PDB entry 8RVQ | electron microscopy, 2.02 A resolution | chains P and Q of the 28 polymer chains in the assembly

== Chain P ==
Molecule: Proteasome subunit alpha type-2
From: Saccharomyces cerevisiae
Reference sequence: P23639 (PSA2_YEAST); residues 1-250 here = UniProt positions 1-250
Sequence (250 residues; each row starts with the number of its first residue):
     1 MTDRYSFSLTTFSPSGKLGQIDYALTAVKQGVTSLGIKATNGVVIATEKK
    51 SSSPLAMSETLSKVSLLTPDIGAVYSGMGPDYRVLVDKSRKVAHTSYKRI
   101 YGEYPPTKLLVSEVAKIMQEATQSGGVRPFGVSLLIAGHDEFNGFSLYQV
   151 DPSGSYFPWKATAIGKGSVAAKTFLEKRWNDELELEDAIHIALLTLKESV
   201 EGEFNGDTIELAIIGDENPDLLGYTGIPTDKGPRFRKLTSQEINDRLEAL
Unresolved in the structure: 1, 231, 248-250
Curated features (UniProtKB/Swiss-Prot):
  - cross-link: K108 (Glycyl lysine isopeptide (Lys-Gly) (interchain with G-Cter in ubiquitin))

== Chain Q ==
Molecule: Proteasome subunit alpha type-3
From: Saccharomyces cerevisiae
Reference sequence: P23638 (PSA3_YEAST); numbering as in UniProt (aligned over 1-258)
Sequence (258 residues; row label = number of the first residue in the row):
     1 MGSRRYDSRTTIFSPEGRLYQVEYALESISHAGTAIGIMASDGIVLAAER
    51 KVTSTLLEQDTSTEKLYKLNDKIAVAVAGLTADAEILINTARIHAQNYLK
   101 TYNEDIPVEILVRRLSDIKQGYTQHGGLRPFGVSFIYAGYDDRYGYQLYT
   151 SNPSGNYTGWKAISVGANTSAAQTLLQMDYKDDMKVDDAIELALKTLSKT
   201 TDSSALTYDRLEFATIRKGANDGEVYQKIFKPQEIKDILVKTGITKKDED
   251 EEADEDMK
Unresolved in the structure: 1, 62-63, 247-258
Curated features (UniProtKB/Swiss-Prot):
  - cross-link (Glycyl lysine isopeptide (Lys-Gly)): K100 (interchain with G-Cter in ubiquitin), K199 (interchain with G-Cter in ubiquitin), K231 (interchain with G-Cter in ubiquitin)

== How chain P and chain Q interact ==
Contacting residue pairs - 60 pairs, chain P then chain Q:
  R4(P) with S3(Q), hydrogen bond (backbone-side chain)
  Y5(P) with S3(Q); Y6(Q)
  S6(P) with L128(Q)
  F7(P) with S3(Q); Y6(Q); D7(Q); G127(Q)
  S8(P) with G127(Q), hydrogen bond (backbone-backbone); L128(Q); R129(Q), hydrogen bond (side chain-backbone)
  T10(P) with R129(Q)
  T11(P) with S8(Q); T10(Q); Q21(Q)
  F12(P) with Q21(Q), hydrogen bond (backbone-side chain); Y24(Q); R129(Q); P130(Q); G132(Q)
  S13(P) with Y24(Q)
  P14(P) with Y24(Q), hydrophobic; E27(Q)
  S15(P) with E27(Q)
  G16(P) with Y24(Q); S28(Q), hydrogen bond (backbone-side chain)
  L18(P) with L80(Q), hydrophobic
  K38(P) with Q59(Q), hydrogen bond
  S112(P) with E85(Q)
  Q119(P) with A82(Q); D83(Q), hydrogen bond; I86(Q)
  T122(P) with R129(Q), hydrogen bond (backbone-side chain)
  Q123(P) with Y122(Q); L128(Q); R129(Q), hydrogen bond (side chain-backbone); P130(Q); F131(Q)
  G125(P) with L128(Q)
  Y148(P) with T61(Q)
  S153(P) with A82(Q)
  G154(P) with A82(Q)
  Y156(P) with E85(Q), hydrogen bond
  F157(P) with T53(Q); E58(Q); E64(Q)
  P158(P) with E58(Q); Q59(Q), hydrogen bond (backbone-backbone); T61(Q)
  W159(P) with T55(Q); L57(Q); E58(Q)
  K160(P) with L56(Q); L57(Q), hydrogen bond (backbone-backbone); Q59(Q)
  A161(P) with L57(Q)
  L175(P) with L57(Q)
  E176(P) with T55(Q), hydrogen bond; L56(Q); L57(Q)
Other interface residues (no listed pair), chain P (34 interface residues in all): K116, S124, S155, K172
Other interface residues (no listed pair), chain Q (34 interface residues in all): A25, H31, V52, D60, T81

== Overview ==
Chain P and chain Q each contribute 34 residues to their interface; the contacts include 13 hydrogen bonds.
Polar pairs include R4(P)-S3(Q), S8(P)-R129(Q) and F12(P)-Q21(Q).
Here chain P is Proteasome subunit alpha type-2 and chain Q is Proteasome subunit alpha type-3, both from
Saccharomyces cerevisiae. Entry 8RVQ (20S proteasome from pre1-1) was determined by electron microscopy (same
publication as 8RVL, 8RVO, 8RVP and 9GBK).
